PDB entry 5JMC | X-ray diffraction, 2.64 A resolution | chains A and B

Chain A:
Name: Botulinum neurotoxin type A
Source organism: Clostridium botulinum
Notes: EC 3.4.24.69
UniProtKB: P10845 (BXA1_CLOBO); numbering as in UniProt (aligned over 872-1296)
Chain sequence (433 residues; numbered 868 to 1300; the number before each row is that of its first residue):
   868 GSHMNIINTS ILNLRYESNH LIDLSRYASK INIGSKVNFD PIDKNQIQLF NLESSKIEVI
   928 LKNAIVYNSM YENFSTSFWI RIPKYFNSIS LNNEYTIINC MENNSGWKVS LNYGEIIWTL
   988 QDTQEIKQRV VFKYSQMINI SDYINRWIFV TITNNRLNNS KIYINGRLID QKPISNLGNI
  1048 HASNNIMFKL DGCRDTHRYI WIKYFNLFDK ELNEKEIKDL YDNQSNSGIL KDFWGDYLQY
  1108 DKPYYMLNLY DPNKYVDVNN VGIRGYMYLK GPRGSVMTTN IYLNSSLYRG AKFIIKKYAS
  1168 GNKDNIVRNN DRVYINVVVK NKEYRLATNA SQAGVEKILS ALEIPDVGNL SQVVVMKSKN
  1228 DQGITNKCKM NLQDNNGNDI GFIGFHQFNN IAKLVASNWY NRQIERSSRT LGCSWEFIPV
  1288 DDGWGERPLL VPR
Disordered / not traced: 1166-1167, 1227-1230, 1271-1275, 1299-1300
Sequence notes: expression tag (868-871, 1297-1300); engineered mutation A1158 (Thr in P10845)
Reported in the primary citation:
  - mutagenesis - F953G, F953R, H1064G, H1064R, G1292Q, G1292R: unchanged stability
  - mutagenesis - F953R, H1064R, G1292Q, G1292R: unchanged binding to bSV2C
  - mutagenesis - F953G, F953R, T1145A/T1146A, G1292Q, G1292R: abolished binding to neurons
  - mutagenesis - H1064G, H1064R: decreased binding to neurons
  - mutagenesis - F953R: unchanged catalytic activity
  - mutagenesis - R1156E, R1294S: decreased binding to bSV2C

Chain B:
Name: Synaptic vesicle glycoprotein 2C
Source organism: Rattus norvegicus
UniProtKB: Q9Z2I6 (SV2C_RAT); residue numbers follow UniProt; this construct covers 455-577
Chain sequence (124 residues; numbered 454 to 577; the number before each row is that of its first residue):
   454 GPDVIKHLQS DEYALLTRNV QKDKYANFSI NFTMENQVHT GMEYDNGRFL GVKFKSVTFK
   514 DSVFKSCTFD DVTSVNTYFK NCTFIDTLFE NTDFEPYKFI DSEFQNCSFL HNKTGCQITF
   574 DDDY
Disordered / not traced: 454-475, 567-577
Sequence notes: expression tag (454)
Curated features (UniProtKB/Swiss-Prot):
  - region: N529 to K566 (Microbial infection: C.botulinum neurotoxin type A-binding)
  - modified residue: Y466 (Phosphotyrosine)
  - glycosylation (N-linked (GlcNAc...) asparagine): N480, N484, N534, N559, N565

How chain A and chain B interact:
Contacting residue pairs (27):
  Y1122(A) - H564(B)  hydrogen bond
  G1141(A) - F562(B)
  S1142(A) - S561(B)
  S1142(A) - F562(B)  hydrogen bond (backbone-backbone)
  V1143(A) - C560(B)
  V1143(A) - S561(B)
  M1144(A) - N559(B)  hydrogen bond (backbone-backbone)
  M1144(A) - C560(B)  hydrogen bond (backbone-backbone)
  T1145(A) - F557(B)
  T1145(A) - Q558(B)
  T1145(A) - N559(B)  hydrogen bond (side chain-backbone)
  T1146(A) - E556(B)
  T1146(A) - F557(B)  hydrogen bond (side chain-backbone)
  Y1149(A) - N559(B)  hydrogen bond
  R1156(A) - L563(B)
  R1156(A) - H564(B)  hydrogen bond
  E1293(A) - S561(B)
  R1294(A) - S519(B)  hydrogen bond (side chain-backbone)
  R1294(A) - C520(B)  hydrogen bond (side chain-backbone)
  R1294(A) - T521(B)  hydrogen bond
  R1294(A) - D539(B)  hydrogen bond (side chain-backbone)
  R1294(A) - T540(B)
  R1294(A) - L541(B)
  P1295(A) - L541(B)
  L1296(A) - L541(B)  hydrophobic
  L1296(A) - E543(B)
  L1296(A) - L563(B)  hydrophobic
Other interface residues (no listed pair), chain A (17 interface residues in all): F953, P1139, R1140, G1292
Other interface residues (no listed pair), chain B (17 interface residues in all): S555
The authors on this interface:
  - pairs named by the authors: R1294(A)-S519(B) (hydrogen bond), R1294(A)-C520(B) (hydrogen bond), R1294(A)-T521(B) (hydrogen bond), R1294(A)-D539(B) (hydrogen bond)

Overview:
The chain A/chain B interface involves 17 residues from each chain; the contacts include 12 hydrogen bonds.
Polar contacts include Y1122(A)-H564(B), T1145(A)-N559(B) and T1146(A)-F557(B). The authors report hydrogen
bonds between R1294(A) and S519(B), R1294(A) and C520(B) and R1294(A) and T521(B) among others. The paper
reports that F953G, F953R and T1145A/T1146A of chain A, among others, abolish binding to neurons; H1064G and
H1064R of chain A reduce binding to neurons; 9 substitutions were tested in all.
Here chain A is Botulinum neurotoxin type A (Clostridium botulinum) and chain B is Synaptic vesicle
glycoprotein 2C (Rattus norvegicus). Entry 5JMC (Receptor binding domain of Botulinum neurotoxin A in complex
with rat SV2C) was determined by X-ray diffraction, deposited together with 5JLV.
